PDB entry 6UGM | electron microscopy, 3.70 A resolution | chains E and I of the 18 polymer chains in the assembly

# Chain E
Molecule: Histone H3
Source organism: Xenopus laevis
UniProt: Q92133 (Q92133_XENLA); residues 1-135 here correspond to UniProt positions 2-136 (UniProt number = residue number + 1)
Sequence (135 residues; each row starts with the number of its first residue):
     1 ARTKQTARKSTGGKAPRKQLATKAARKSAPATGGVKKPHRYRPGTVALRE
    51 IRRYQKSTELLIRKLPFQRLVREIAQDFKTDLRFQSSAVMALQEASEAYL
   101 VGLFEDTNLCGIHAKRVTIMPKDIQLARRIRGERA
Disordered / not traced: 1-38, 135

# Chain I
Molecule: 147-nt DNA strand
Sequence (147 nucleotides; row label = number of the first residue in the row):
     1 CTCGAGAATCCCGGTGCCGAGGCCGCTCAATTGGTCGTAGACAGCTCTAG
    51 CACCGCTTAAACGCACGTACGCGCTGTCCCCCGCGTTTTAACCGCCAAGG
   101 GGATTACTCCCTAGTCTCCAGGCACGTGTCAGATATATACATCCGAT
Disordered / not traced: 1

# How chain E and chain I interact
Contacting residue pairs (20; chain E residue first):
  His39(E) with DG145(I), phosphate contact
  Arg40(E) with DG145(I), phosphate contact
  Tyr41(E) with DC143(I), phosphate contact; DC144(I), phosphate contact
  Arg42(E) with DC144(I), salt bridge to the phosphate
  Pro43(E) with DT68(I), sugar contact; DA69(I), phosphate contact
  Thr45(E) with DC144(I), phosphate contact
  Arg72(E) with DC51(I), salt bridge to the phosphate
  Arg83(E) with DG50(I), hydrogen bond to the sugar; DC51(I), phosphate contact
  Phe84(E) with DG50(I), phosphate contact; DC51(I), hydrogen bond to the phosphate
  Gln85(E) with DG50(I), phosphate contact
  Ser86(E) with DG50(I), phosphate contact
  Arg116(E) with DG71(I), phosphate contact
  Val117(E) with DG71(I), hydrogen bond to the phosphate
  Thr118(E) with DC70(I), phosphate contact; DG71(I), hydrogen bond to the phosphate
  Met120(E) with DC72(I), phosphate contact
Interface residues without a listed pair, chain E (17 interface residues in all): Arg63, Gln68
Interface residues without a listed pair, chain I (12 interface residues in all): DA61, DA65

# Summary
Chain E and chain I form an interface of 17 and 12 residues respectively; the contacts include 4 hydrogen
bonds and 2 salt bridges. Among the polar pairs are Arg83(E)-DG50(I), Phe84(E)-DC51(I) and Val117(E)-DG71(I).
Here chain E is Histone H3 (Xenopus laevis) and chain I is a 147-nt DNA strand. Entry 6UGM (Structural basis
of COMPASS eCM recognition of an unmodified nucleosome) was determined by electron microscopy.
